Entry 6GY3 (X-ray diffraction, 2.68 A resolution); this record covers chains A and B of the 4 polymer chains in the assembly.

[Chain A (and B)]
Protein: AmtR protein
From: Corynebacterium glutamicum
Notes: chain B of this document is another copy of the same molecule, construct and numbering; everything in this record applies to it too
UniProt: H7C699 (H7C699_CORGT); numbering as in UniProt (aligned over 19-220)
Amino-acid sequence (202 residues; each row starts with the number of its first residue):
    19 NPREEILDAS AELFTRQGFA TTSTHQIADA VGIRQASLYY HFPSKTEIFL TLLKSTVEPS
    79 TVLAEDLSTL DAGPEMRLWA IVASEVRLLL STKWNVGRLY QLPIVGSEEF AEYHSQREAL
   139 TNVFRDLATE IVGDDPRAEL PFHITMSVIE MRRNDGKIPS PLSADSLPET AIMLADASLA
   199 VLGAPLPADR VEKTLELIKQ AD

[Chain A / chain B interface]
Pairs across the interface (23; chain A residue first):
  Gln-35(A) with Pro-121(B)
  Gly-36(A) with Pro-121(B)
  Ala-38(A) with Ala-38(B), hydrophobic
  Leu-120(A) with Pro-121(B), hydrophobic
  Pro-121(A) with Gln-35(B); Pro-121(B)
  Pro-154(A) with Met-191(B)
  Arg-155(A) with Met-191(B)
  Leu-158(A) with Met-191(B), hydrophobic; Ala-195(B), hydrophobic
  His-161(A) with Ser-165(B); Glu-168(B)
  Ser-165(A) with His-161(B)
  Glu-168(A) with His-161(B)
  Glu-187(A) with Pro-154(B)
  Met-191(A) with Pro-154(B); Arg-155(B)
  Leu-192(A) with Leu-158(B), hydrophobic
  Ala-195(A) with Leu-158(B), hydrophobic; Val-199(B), hydrophobic
  Ala-198(A) with Ala-198(B)
  Val-199(A) with Ala-195(B), hydrophobic; Val-199(B), hydrophobic
Also at the interface, not in a pair above, chain A (19 interface residues in all): Thr-39, Met-169
Also at the interface, not in a pair above, chain B (18 interface residues in all): Gly-36, Thr-39, Leu-120, Met-169, Leu-192

[Summary]
The interface between chain A and chain B involves 19 residues on one side and 18 on the other.
Both chains are AmtR protein (Corynebacterium glutamicum). Entry 6GY3 (Crystal Structure of C. glutamicum AmtR
bound to glnA operator DNA) was determined by X-ray diffraction.
